Entry 1RU9 (X-ray diffraction, 2.50 A resolution); this record covers chains L and H.

== Chain L ==
Name: immunoglobulin igg2a, light chain
Organism: Mus musculus
Notes: fragment: fab
Reference sequence: Q8K0F8 (Q8K0F8_MOUSE); the construct lacks a stretch of the UniProt sequence, so the offset changes along the chain: 1-27 = UniProt 21-47; 28-214 = UniProt 53-239
Amino-acid sequence (219 residues; each row starts with the number of its first residue; a row labelled like 27A-27E holds insertion residues (27A, then the next letters in order)):
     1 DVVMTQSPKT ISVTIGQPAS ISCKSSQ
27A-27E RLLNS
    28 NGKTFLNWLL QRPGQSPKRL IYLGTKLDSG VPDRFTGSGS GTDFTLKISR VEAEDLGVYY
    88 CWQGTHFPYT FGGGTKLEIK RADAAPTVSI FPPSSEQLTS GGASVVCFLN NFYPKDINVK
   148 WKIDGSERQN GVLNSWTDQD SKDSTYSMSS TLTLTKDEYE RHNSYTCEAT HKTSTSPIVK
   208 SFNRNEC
Modified / non-standard residues: Trp-163 (4-hydroxytryptophan; 4HT)
Disulfide bonds: Cys-23/Cys-88, Cys-134/Cys-194
Ligand contacts: benzoic acid (BEZ): Phe-32, Trp-89, Gly-91, Tyr-96

== Chain H ==
Name: immunoglobulin igg2a, heavy chain
Organism: Mus musculus
Notes: fragment: fab
Reference sequence: P01865 (GCAM_MOUSE); the construct has insertions or renumbered stretches relative to UniProt, so the offset changes along the chain: 115-130 = UniProt 1-16; 133-154 = UniProt 17-38; 162-169 = UniProt 41-48; 171-180 = UniProt 49-58; 5 more segments
Amino-acid sequence (222 residues; each row starts with the number of its first residue; note: 15 numbers in that range are skipped by the numbering (no residue carries them; nothing is unmodelled there); a row labelled like 82A-82C holds insertion residues (82A, then the next letters in order)):
     1 RVQLQQSGPG LVKPSQSLSL TCTVTGYSIT SDFAW
   35A N
    36 WIRQFPGNKL EWMGYINYSG FTSHNPSLKS RISITRDTSK NQFFLQL
82A-82C NSV
    83 TTEDTATYYC AGLLWYDG
100A-100B GA
   101 GSWGQGTLVT VSAAKTTAPS VYPLAPVCGD
   133 TTGSSVTLGC LVKGYFPEPV TL
   156 TW
   162 NSGSLSSG
   171 VHTFPAVLQS
   183 DLYTLSSSVT VTSS
   198 TWP
   202 SQSIT
   208 CNVAHPASST KVDKKI
   226 EPRGPT
Modified / non-standard residues: Gln-6 ((2S,4S)-2,5-diamino-4-hydroxy-5-oxopentanoic acid (non-preferred name); GHG)
Disulfide bonds: Cys-22/Cys-92, Cys-142/Cys-208
Ligand contacts: benzoic acid (BEZ): Ala-34, Asn-35A, Trp-47, Tyr-50, Leu-95, Leu-96, Trp-97, Gly-100

== Interface between chain L and chain H ==
Pairs across the interface (87):
  Lys-30(L) / Tyr-98(H)  hydrogen bond (side chain-backbone)
  Phe-32(L) / Tyr-98(H)
  Phe-32(L) / Asp-99(H)
  Asn-34(L) / Leu-95(H)
  Asn-34(L) / Gly-100(H)  hydrogen bond (side chain-backbone)
  Leu-36(L) / Trp-103(H)  hydrophobic
  Gln-38(L) / Gln-39(H)  hydrogen bond
  Gln-38(L) / Tyr-91(H)  hydrogen bond
  Gln-42(L) / Tyr-91(H)
  Ser-43(L) / Tyr-91(H)
  Ser-43(L) / Trp-103(H)
  Ser-43(L) / Gly-104(H)  hydrogen bond (side chain-backbone)
  Pro-44(L) / Trp-103(H)
  Arg-46(L) / Arg-1(H)
  Arg-46(L) / Ala-100B(H)
  Arg-46(L) / Gly-101(H)  hydrogen bond (side chain-backbone)
  Arg-46(L) / Ser-102(H)
  Tyr-49(L) / Asp-99(H)
  Tyr-49(L) / Gly-100(H)
  Tyr-49(L) / Gly-100A(H)
  Leu-50(L) / Asp-99(H)
  Asp-55(L) / Gly-100A(H)
  Asp-55(L) / Ala-100B(H)  hydrogen bond (side chain-backbone)
  Ser-56(L) / Arg-1(H)  hydrogen bond
  Gly-57(L) / Arg-1(H)
  Tyr-87(L) / Gln-39(H)  hydrogen bond
  Tyr-87(L) / Asn-43(H)  hydrogen bond (side chain-backbone)
  Tyr-87(L) / Leu-45(H)  hydrophobic
  Trp-89(L) / Leu-95(H)  hydrophobic
  Phe-94(L) / Trp-47(H)  hydrophobic
  Phe-94(L) / Ser-58(H)
  Phe-94(L) / His-59(H)
  Phe-94(L) / Pro-61(H)  hydrophobic
  Pro-95(L) / Trp-47(H)  hydrophobic
  Pro-95(L) / Asn-60(H)
  Pro-95(L) / Pro-61(H)
  Tyr-96(L) / Trp-47(H)
  Tyr-96(L) / Tyr-50(H)  hydrophobic
  Phe-98(L) / Ile-37(H)  hydrophobic
  Phe-98(L) / Leu-45(H)  hydrophobic
  Val-115(L) / Asp-130(H)
  Ser-116(L) / Thr-139(H)
  Ile-117(L) / Val-127(H)
  Phe-118(L) / Leu-124(H)
  Phe-118(L) / Ala-125(H)
  Phe-118(L) / Pro-126(H)
  Phe-118(L) / Thr-139(H)
  Phe-118(L) / Leu-140(H)  hydrophobic
  Pro-119(L) / Val-127(H)
  Pro-119(L) / Arg-228(H)
  Ser-121(L) / Tyr-122(H)
  Ser-121(L) / Pro-123(H)
  Glu-123(L) / Tyr-122(H)
  Glu-123(L) / Pro-123(H)
  Glu-123(L) / Lys-221(H)  salt bridge
  Gln-124(L) / Tyr-122(H)
  Ser-127(L) / Tyr-122(H)
  Ser-131(L) / Leu-143(H)
  Val-133(L) / Leu-124(H)  hydrophobic
  Val-133(L) / Leu-143(H)  hydrophobic
  Phe-135(L) / Leu-124(H)  hydrophobic
  Phe-135(L) / Phe-174(H)  hydrophobic
  Phe-135(L) / Ser-188(H)
  Phe-135(L) / Ser-189(H)
  Phe-135(L) / Ser-190(H)
  Asn-137(L) / His-172(H)
  Asn-137(L) / Phe-174(H)
  Asn-137(L) / Ser-190(H)  hydrogen bond
  Asn-138(L) / His-172(H)  hydrogen bond
  Leu-160(L) / Val-177(H)  hydrophobic
  Asn-161(L) / Val-177(H)
  Ser-162(L) / Phe-174(H)
  Ser-162(L) / Pro-175(H)  hydrogen bond (side chain-backbone)
  Trp-163(L) / Pro-175(H)
  Thr-164(L) / Thr-173(H)
  Thr-164(L) / Phe-174(H)
  Ser-174(L) / His-172(H)  hydrogen bond
  Ser-174(L) / Phe-174(H)
  Met-175(L) / Phe-174(H)
  Ser-176(L) / Phe-174(H)
  Ser-176(L) / Ser-188(H)  hydrogen bond
  Lys-207(L) / Asp-130(H)  salt bridge
  Phe-209(L) / Val-127(H)  hydrophobic
  Glu-213(L) / Arg-228(H)  hydrogen bond (backbone-side chain)
  Cys-214(L) / Val-127(H)
  Cys-214(L) / Cys-128(H)  disulfide
  Cys-214(L) / Arg-228(H)  hydrogen bond (backbone-side chain)
Interface residues without a listed pair, chain L (48 interface residues in all): Asp-167, Thr-180
Interface residues without a listed pair, chain H (49 interface residues in all): Glu-46, Gln-105, Gly-141, Lys-145, Gln-179, Gly-229
Cross-chain cystine bridges: Cys-214(L)/Cys-128(H)

== In short ==
Chain L and chain H form an interface of 48 and 49 residues respectively; the contacts include 1 disulfide
bond, 17 hydrogen bonds and 2 salt bridges. Polar pairs include Glu-123(L)/Lys-221(H), Lys-207(L)/Asp-130(H)
and Lys-30(L)/Tyr-98(H). Benzoic acid is bound between chain L and chain H.
Chain L is immunoglobulin igg2a, light chain and chain H is immunoglobulin igg2a, heavy chain, both from Mus
musculus; the structure, Crystal Structure (A) of u.v.-irradiated cationic cyclization antibody 4C6 Fab at pH
4.6 with a data ..., was determined by X-ray diffraction together with 1RUA, 1RUK, 1RUL, 1RUM, 1RUP, 1RUQ and
1RUR from the same study.
